2W6G - chains A and E of the 7 polymer chains in the assembly; structure by X-ray diffraction, 6.00 A resolution (low resolution: residue-level contacts below are approximate; hydrogen-bond / salt-bridge calls are withheld).

[Chain A]
Molecule: ATP synthase subunit alpha heart isoform, mitochondrial
From: Bos taurus
Notes: EC 3.6.3.14
UniProt: P19483 (ATPA1_BOVIN); residues -42 to 510 here correspond to UniProt positions 1-553 (UniProt number = residue number + 43)
Chain sequence (553 residues; each row starts with the number of its first residue; numbers below 1 keep their minus sign (Met-42 is residue -42)):
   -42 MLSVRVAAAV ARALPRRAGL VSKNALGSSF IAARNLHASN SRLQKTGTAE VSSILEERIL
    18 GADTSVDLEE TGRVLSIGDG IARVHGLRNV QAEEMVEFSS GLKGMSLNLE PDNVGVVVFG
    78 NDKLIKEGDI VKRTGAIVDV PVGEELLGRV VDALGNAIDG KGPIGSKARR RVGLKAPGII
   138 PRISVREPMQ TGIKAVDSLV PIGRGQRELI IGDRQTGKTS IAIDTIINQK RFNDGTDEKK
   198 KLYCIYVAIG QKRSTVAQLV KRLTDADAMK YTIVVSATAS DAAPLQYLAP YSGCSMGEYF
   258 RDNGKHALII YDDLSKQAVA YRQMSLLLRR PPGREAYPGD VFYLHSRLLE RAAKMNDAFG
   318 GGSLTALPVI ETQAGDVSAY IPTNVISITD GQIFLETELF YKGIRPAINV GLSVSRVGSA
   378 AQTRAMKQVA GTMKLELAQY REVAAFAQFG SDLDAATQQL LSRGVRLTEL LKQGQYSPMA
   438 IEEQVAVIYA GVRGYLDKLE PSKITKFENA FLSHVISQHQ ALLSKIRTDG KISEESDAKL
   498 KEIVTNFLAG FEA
Unresolved in the structure: -42 to 23
Curated features (UniProtKB/Swiss-Prot):
  - binding site (ATP): Gln172, Gly174, Lys175, Thr176, Ser177, Gln430, Gln432
  - binding site (Mg(2+)): Thr176, Asp269
  - site: Ser370 (Required for activity)
  - modified residue: Gln1 (Pyrrolidone carboxylic acid), Ser10 (Phosphoserine), Ser22 (Phosphoserine), Ser33 (Phosphoserine), Ser63 (Phosphoserine), Lys80 (N6-acetyllysine), Lys83 (N6-acetyllysine), Lys89 (N6-acetyllysine), Thr91 (Phosphothreonine), Lys118 (N6-acetyllysine), Ser123 (Phosphoserine), Lys124 (N6-acetyllysine), Ser141 (Phosphoserine), Arg161 (Omega-N-methylarginine), Lys187 (N6-acetyllysine), Lys196 (N6-acetyllysine), Lys197 (N6-acetyllysine), Lys218 (N6-acetyllysine), Lys262 (N6-acetyllysine), Lys384 (N6-acetyllysine) and 6 more in UniProt
  - glycosylation: Ser33 (O-linked (GlcNAc) serine)

[Chain E]
Molecule: ATP synthase subunit beta, mitochondrial
From: Bos taurus
Notes: EC 3.6.3.14
UniProt: P00829 (ATPB_BOVIN); residues -49 to 478 here correspond to UniProt positions 1-528 (UniProt number = residue number + 50)
Chain sequence (528 residues; each row starts with the number of its first residue; numbers below 1 keep their minus sign (Met-49 is residue -49)):
   -49 MLGLVGRVVA ASASGALRGL SPSAPLPQAQ LLLRAAPAAL QPARDYAAQA SPSPKAGATT
    11 GRIVAVIGAV VDVQFDEGLP PILNALEVQG RETRLVLEVA QHLGESTVRT IAMDGTEGLV
    71 RGQKVLDSGA PIRIPVGPET LGRIMNVIGE PIDERGPIKT KQFAAIHAEA PEFVEMSVEQ
   131 EILVTGIKVV DLLAPYAKGG KIGLFGGAGV GKTVLIMELI NNVAKAHGGY SVFAGVGERT
   191 REGNDLYHEM IESGVINLKD ATSKVALVYG QMNEPPGARA RVALTGLTVA EYFRDQEGQD
   251 VLLFIDNIFR FTQAGSEVSA LLGRIPSAVG YQPTLATDMG TMQERITTTK KGSITSVQAI
   311 YVPADDLTDP APATTFAHLD ATTVLSRAIA ELGIYPAVDP LDSTSRIMDP NIVGSEHYDV
   371 ARGVQKILQD YKSLQDIIAI LGMDELSEED KLTVSRARKI QRFLSQPFQV AEVFTGHLGK
   431 LVPLKETIKG FQQILAGEYD HLPEQAFYMV GPIEEAVAKA DKLAEEHS
Unresolved in the structure: -49 to 8, 475-478
Curated features (UniProtKB/Swiss-Prot):
  - binding site (ADP): Gly159, Val160, Gly161, Lys162, Thr163, Val164
  - binding site (ATP): Gly159, Gly161, Lys162, Thr163, Val164, Arg189
  - binding site (phosphate): Gly159, Val160, Gly161, Lys162, Thr163
  - binding site (Mg(2+)): Thr163, Glu188
  - modified residue: Lys74 (N6-acetyllysine), Lys111 (N6-acetyllysine), Lys148 (N6-acetyllysine), Lys209 (N6-acetyllysine), Lys214 (N6-acetyllysine), Thr262 (Phosphothreonine), Ser365 (Phosphoserine), Lys376 (N6-acetyllysine), Ser383 (Phosphoserine), Lys430 (N6-acetyllysine), Lys435 (N6-acetyllysine), Lys472 (N6-acetyllysine)
  - glycosylation: Ser56 (O-linked (GlcNAc) serine)

[Chain A / chain E interface]
Contacting residue pairs (54):
  Gly43(A) with Arg71(E)
  Leu44(A) with Arg71(E)
  Arg45(A) with Arg71(E)
  Asn46(A) with Val70(E)
  Val47(A) with Leu69(E)
  Gln48(A) with Gly68(E); Leu69(E)
  Ala49(A) with Thr66(E); Gly68(E); Leu69(E)
  Asn65(A) with Ile17(E)
  Leu66(A) with Ala15(E); Val16(E); Ile17(E)
  Glu67(A) with Ile17(E); Arg71(E)
  Pro68(A) with Val14(E); Ala15(E); Arg71(E)
  Lys132(A) with Asp64(E)
  Ala133(A) with Asn223(E)
  Pro134(A) with Thr190(E)
  Gly135(A) with Thr190(E)
  Ile136(A) with Ile94(E); Ile102(E); Thr190(E); Asn194(E); Tyr219(E)
  Ile137(A) with Ile102(E); Asp103(E); Tyr197(E)
  Arg139(A) with Thr190(E); Arg191(E); Asn194(E)
  Ser141(A) with Asp195(E)
  Pro288(A) with Ala270(E)
  Gly296(A) with Glu267(E); Leu271(E)
  Phe299(A) with Met222(E); Glu267(E)
  Tyr300(A) with Asn223(E); Glu224(E)
  Ser303(A) with Met222(E)
  Glu307(A) with Arg189(E); Thr190(E); Asn223(E)
  Ser335(A) with Ala314(E)
  Ser344(A) with Arg189(E); Met222(E)
  Ile345(A) with Arg189(E)
  Asp347(A) with Arg191(E)
  Arg373(A) with Arg189(E); Glu192(E)
  Val374(A) with Arg191(E)
Interface residues without a listed pair, chain A (42 interface residues in all): Glu50, Leu64, Asn70, Val71, Arg164, Arg287, Asp297, Arg304, Thr340, Ile343, Thr346
Interface residues without a listed pair, chain E (38 interface residues in all): Gly18, Gly65, Glu67, Glu104, Gly193, Gln221, Pro225, Arg229, Gly273, Tyr311

[Overview]
42 residues of chain A and 38 residues of chain E are in contact. UniProt lists 7 ATP-binding residues and
Mg2+-binding residues Thr176(A) and Asp269(A) on chain A; 6 ADP-binding residues and 6 ATP-binding residues on
chain E.
Here chain A is ATP synthase subunit alpha heart isoform, mitochondrial and chain E is ATP synthase subunit
beta, mitochondrial, both from Bos taurus. Entry 2W6G (Low resolution structures of bovine mitochondrial
F1-ATPase during controlled dehydration: Hydration State 3) was determined by X-ray diffraction together with
2W6E, 2W6F, 2W6H, 2W6I and 2W6J from the same study.
